5G25 - chain A; structure by X-ray diffraction, 2.30 A resolution.

Chain A:
Molecule: Type-IV like competence pilin TTHA1218
Organism: Thermus thermophilus
UniProtKB: Q5SIZ6 (Q5SIZ6_THET8); residues 36-123 here = UniProt positions 36-123
Amino-acid sequence (97 residues; row label = number of the first residue in the row):
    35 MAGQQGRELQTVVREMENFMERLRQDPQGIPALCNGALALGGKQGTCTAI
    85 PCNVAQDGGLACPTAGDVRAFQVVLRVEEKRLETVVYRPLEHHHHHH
Disordered / not traced: 35-43, 126-131
Cystine bridges: Cys68-Cys81, Cys86-Cys96
Construct notes: expression tag (35, 124-131)

Summary:
Chain A is Type-IV like competence pilin TTHA1218 (Thermus thermophilus); the structure, Type IV-like pilin
TTHA1218 from Thermus thermophilus, was determined by X-ray diffraction, deposited together with 5G23, 5G24
and 5G2F.
